Entry 7SGG (X-ray diffraction, 2.10 A resolution); this record covers chain A.

== Chain A ==
Protein: Polyamine deacetylase HDAC10
Organism: Danio rerio
Notes: EC 3.5.1.48, 3.5.1.62
UniProtKB: F1QCV2 (HDA10_DANRE); numbering as in UniProt (aligned over 2-675)
Sequence (676 residues; each row starts with the number of its first residue):
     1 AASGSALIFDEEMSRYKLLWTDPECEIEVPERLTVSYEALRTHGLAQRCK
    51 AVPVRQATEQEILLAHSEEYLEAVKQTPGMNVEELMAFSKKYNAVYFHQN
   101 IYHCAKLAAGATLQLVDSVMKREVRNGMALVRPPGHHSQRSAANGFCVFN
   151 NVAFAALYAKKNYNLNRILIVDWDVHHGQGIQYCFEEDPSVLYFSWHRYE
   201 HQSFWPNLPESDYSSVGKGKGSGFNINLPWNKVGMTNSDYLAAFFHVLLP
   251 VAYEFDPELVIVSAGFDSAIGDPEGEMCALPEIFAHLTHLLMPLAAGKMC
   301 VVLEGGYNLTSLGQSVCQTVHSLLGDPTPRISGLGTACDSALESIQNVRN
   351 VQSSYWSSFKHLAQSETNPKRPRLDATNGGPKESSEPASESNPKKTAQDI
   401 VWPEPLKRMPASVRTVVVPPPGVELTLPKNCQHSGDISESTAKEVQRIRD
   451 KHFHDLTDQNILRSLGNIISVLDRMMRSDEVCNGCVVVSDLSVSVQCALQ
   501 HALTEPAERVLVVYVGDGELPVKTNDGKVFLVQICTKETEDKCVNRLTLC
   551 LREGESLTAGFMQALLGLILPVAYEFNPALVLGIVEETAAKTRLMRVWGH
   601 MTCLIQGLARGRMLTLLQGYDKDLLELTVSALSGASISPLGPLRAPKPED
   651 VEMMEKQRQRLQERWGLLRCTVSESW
Disordered / not traced: 369-398, 435, 643
Sequence notes: expression tag (1, 676); conflict Glu24 (Ala in F1QCV2), Ala94 (Asp in F1QCV2), Phe154 (Ile in F1QCV2), Thr548 (Ser in F1QCV2), Glu586 (Gly in F1QCV2), Arg593 (Gly in F1QCV2), Arg596 (Thr in F1QCV2), Met613 (Thr in F1QCV2), Pro646 (Leu in F1QCV2)
UniProt features mapped onto this chain:
  - motif: Pro23, Cys25, Glu26 (Substrate specificity)
  - active site: His137 (Proton donor/acceptor)
  - binding site (substrate): Asp22, Tyr307
  - binding site (Zn(2+)): Asp174, His176, Asp267
  - site: Glu274 (Substrate specificity)
Cystine bridges: Cys543 forms a disulfide with the same residue of a neighbouring copy of this chain
Bound ions: K+ site 1: Asp172, Asp174, His176, Ser195, Trp196; Zn2+: Asp174, His176, Asp267 (together with octanedioic acid hydroxyamide phenylamide); K+ site 2: Phe185, Asp188, Val191
Residues lining bound ligands: octanedioic acid hydroxyamide phenylamide (SHH): Pro23, Glu24, Ala94, His136, His137, Gly145, Phe146, Asp174, His176, Trp205, Asp267, Glu274, Gly305, Tyr307
From the paper describing this entry:
  - binding site for octanedioic acid hydroxyamide phenylamide: His136, His137, Glu274, Tyr307
  - Zn2+ coordination: His176
  - contacts within the chain: His176-Glu274 (hydrogen bond)
  - specificity-determining residues: Trp205 (proposed by the authors, not directly observed)

== Summary ==
Ligands of chain A: octanedioic acid hydroxyamide phenylamide. Curated annotation (UniProt) lists active-site
residue His137, substrate-binding residues Asp22 and Tyr307 and 3 Zn2+-binding residues. The paper reports a
binding site for octanedioic acid hydroxyamide phenylamide at His136, His137 and Glu274 among others; Zn2+
coordination by His176.
Chain A is Polyamine deacetylase HDAC10 (Danio rerio); the structure, Crystal Structure of Danio rerio Histone
Deacetylase 10 in Complex with SAHA, was determined by X-ray diffraction (same publication as 7SGI, 7SGJ and
7SGK).
